PDB entry 8YO4 | electron microscopy, 3.20 A resolution | chains C and E of the 6 polymer chains in the assembly

Chain C:
Name: phage T4 topoisomerase II gp39-gp60 subunit
Source organism: Escherichia phage T4
Chain sequence (682 residues; row label = number of the first residue in the row):
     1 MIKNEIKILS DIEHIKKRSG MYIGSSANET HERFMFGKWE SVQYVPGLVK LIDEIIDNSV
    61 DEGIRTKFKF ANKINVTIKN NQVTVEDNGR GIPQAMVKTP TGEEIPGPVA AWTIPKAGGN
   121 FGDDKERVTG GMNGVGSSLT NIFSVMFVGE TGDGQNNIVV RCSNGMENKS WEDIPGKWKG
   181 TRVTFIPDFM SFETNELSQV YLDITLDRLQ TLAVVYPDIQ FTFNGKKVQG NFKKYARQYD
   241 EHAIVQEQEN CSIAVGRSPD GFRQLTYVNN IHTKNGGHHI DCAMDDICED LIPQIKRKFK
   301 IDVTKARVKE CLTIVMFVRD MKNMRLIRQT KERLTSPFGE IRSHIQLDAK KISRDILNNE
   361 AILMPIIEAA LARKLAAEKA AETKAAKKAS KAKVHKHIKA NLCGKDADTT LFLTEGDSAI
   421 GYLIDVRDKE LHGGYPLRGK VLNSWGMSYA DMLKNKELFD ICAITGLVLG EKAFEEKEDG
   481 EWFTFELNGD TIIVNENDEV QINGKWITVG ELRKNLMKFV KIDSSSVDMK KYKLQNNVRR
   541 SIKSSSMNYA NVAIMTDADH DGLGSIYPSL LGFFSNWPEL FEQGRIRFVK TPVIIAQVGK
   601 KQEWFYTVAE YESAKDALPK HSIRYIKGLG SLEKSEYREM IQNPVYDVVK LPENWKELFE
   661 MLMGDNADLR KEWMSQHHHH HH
Unresolved in the structure: 1-392, 677-682
Ion coordination: Mg2+: Asp557, Asp559

Chain E:
Molecule: 52-nt DNA strand
Sequence (52 nucleotides; numbered -19 to 32; the number before each row is that of its first residue; numbers below 1 keep their minus sign (DA-19 is residue -19)):
   -19 ATGCATATAT ATGTATATGT ATGTGTGTAT ATATACACAT ATATATATAT AT
Unresolved in the structure: -19 to 1, 26-32

How chain C and chain E interact:
Contacting residue pairs (14):
  Arg438(C) with DT14(E), hydrogen bond to the base; DA15(E), sugar contact
  Lys440(C) with DC16(E), base contact
  Val441(C) with DA17(E), sugar contact
  Leu442(C) with DC16(E), phosphate contact; DA17(E), phosphate contact
  Asn443(C) with DC16(E), phosphate contact; DA17(E), hydrogen bond to the phosphate; DC18(E), hydrogen bond to the phosphate
  Asn455(C) with DA15(E), phosphate contact; DC16(E), sugar contact
  Ala667(C) with DA19(E), phosphate contact
  Arg670(C) with DA19(E), salt bridge to the phosphate
  Lys671(C) with DT20(E), salt bridge to the phosphate

Overview:
Chain C and chain E form an interface of 9 and 7 residues respectively, with 3 hydrogen bonds and 2 salt
bridges. Among the polar pairs are Arg438(C)-DT14(E), Asn443(C)-DA17(E) and Asn443(C)-DC18(E). Asp557(C) and
Asp559(C) form the Mg2+ site.
Chain C is phage T4 topoisomerase II gp39-gp60 subunit (Escherichia phage T4) and chain E is a 52-nt DNA
strand; the structure, structure of phage T4 topoisomerase II central domain bound with DNA, was determined by
electron microscopy together with 8YLU, 8YO3, 8YO5, 8YO7, 8YOD and 8YON from the same study.
